Entry 9QWO (X-ray diffraction, 2.54 A resolution); this record covers chains A and G of the 8 polymer chains in the assembly.

# Chain A
Molecule: Isoform 1 of Vinculin
From: Homo sapiens
Reference sequence: P18206 (VINC_HUMAN), isoform P18206-2; residue numbers follow UniProt; this construct covers 891-1066
Chain sequence (181 residues; each row starts with the number of its first residue):
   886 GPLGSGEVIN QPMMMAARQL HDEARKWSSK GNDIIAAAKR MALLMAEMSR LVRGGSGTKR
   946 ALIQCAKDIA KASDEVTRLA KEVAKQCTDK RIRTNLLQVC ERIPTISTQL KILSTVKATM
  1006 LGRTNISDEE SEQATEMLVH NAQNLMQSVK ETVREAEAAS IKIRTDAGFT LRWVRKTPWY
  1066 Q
Unresolved in the structure: 886-891
Sequence notes: expression tag (886-890)

# Chain G
Molecule: Paxillin
Reference sequence: A0A1B0GTU4 (A0A1B0GTU4_HUMAN); numbering as in UniProt (aligned over 1-13)
Chain sequence (13 residues; row label = number of the first residue in the row):
     1 MDDLDALLAD LES

# How chain A and chain G interact
Contacting residue pairs - 13 pairs, chain A then chain G:
  Ile977(A) - Asp3(G)
  Ile977(A) - Leu7(G)  hydrophobic
  Asn980(A) - Asp3(G)  hydrogen bond
  Glu1036(A) - Asp2(G)
  Arg1039(A) - Asp2(G)  salt bridge
  Arg1039(A) - Leu4(G)
  Glu1040(A) - Asp2(G)
  Glu1040(A) - Asp3(G)  hydrogen bond (side chain-backbone)
  Glu1042(A) - Leu4(G)
  Ala1043(A) - Leu4(G)
  Ala1043(A) - Leu7(G)
  Ile1046(A) - Leu7(G)  hydrophobic
  Lys1047(A) - Leu7(G)
Also at the interface, not in a pair above, chain A (10 interface residues in all): Arg976
Also at the interface, not in a pair above, chain G (5 interface residues in all): Asp5

# Summary
10 residues of chain A face 5 of chain G across their interface; the contacts include 2 hydrogen bonds and 1
salt bridge. Polar pairs include Arg1039(A)-Asp2(G), Asn980(A)-Asp3(G) and Glu1040(A)-Asp3(G).
Chain A is Isoform 1 of Vinculin (Homo sapiens) and chain G is Paxillin; the structure, Vinculin tail bound to
paxillin LD2, was determined by X-ray diffraction.
